1V14 - chains A and E of the 3 polymer chains in the assembly; structure by X-ray diffraction, 2.90 A resolution.

Chain A:
Protein: Colicin E9
From: Escherichia coli
Notes: EC 3.1.21.1; fragment: c-terminal domain, residues 450-582
UniProtKB: P09883 (CEA9_ECOLI); residues 2-134 here correspond to UniProt positions 450-582 (UniProt number = residue number + 448)
Amino-acid sequence (134 residues; each row starts with the number of its first residue):
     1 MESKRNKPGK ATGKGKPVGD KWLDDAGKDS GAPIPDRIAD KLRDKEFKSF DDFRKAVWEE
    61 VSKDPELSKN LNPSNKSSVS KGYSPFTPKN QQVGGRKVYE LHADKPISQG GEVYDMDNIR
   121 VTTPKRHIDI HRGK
Unresolved in the structure: 1, 134
Differences from the reference sequence: engineered mutation Ala103 (His551 in P09883)
Metal / ion sites: Mg2+: His102 (shared with DC6(E) of chain E)
Curated features (UniProtKB/Swiss-Prot):
  - binding site (Zn(2+)): His102, His127, His131

Chain E:
Molecule: 8-nt DNA strand
Sequence (8 nucleotides; each row starts with the number of its first residue):
     1 GCGATCGC
Unresolved in the structure: 1-2
Metal / ion sites: Mg2+ site 1: DG3 (shared with 1 residue of chain L); Mg2+ site 2: DC6 (shared with His102(A) of chain A)

Chain A / chain E interface:
Pairs across the interface - 19 pairs, chain A then chain E:
  Arg5(A) with DC6(E), salt bridge to the phosphate; DG7(E), salt bridge to the phosphate
  Phe50(A) with DG7(E), phosphate contact
  Asp51(A) with DC8(E), hydrogen bond to the base
  Arg54(A) with DG7(E), salt bridge to the phosphate; DC8(E), salt bridge to the phosphate
  Tyr83(A) with DC8(E), phosphate contact
  Ser84(A) with DC8(E), hydrogen bond to the phosphate
  Arg96(A) with DC6(E), sugar contact
  Val98(A) with DG7(E), sugar contact
  Tyr99(A) with DG7(E), sugar contact
  Glu100(A) with DC6(E), phosphate contact; DG7(E), phosphate contact
  Leu101(A) with DC6(E), hydrogen bond to the phosphate; DG7(E), hydrogen bond to the phosphate
  His102(A) with DC6(E), salt bridge to the phosphate
  Ala103(A) with DC6(E), phosphate contact
  Ser108(A) with DT5(E), phosphate contact
  His127(A) with DC6(E), salt bridge to the phosphate
Interface residues without a listed pair, chain A (18 interface residues in all): Pro106, Ile107, His131

In short:
The interface between chain A and chain E involves 18 residues on one side and 4 on the other; the contacts
include 4 hydrogen bonds and 6 salt bridges. Polar pairs include Asp51(A)-DC8(E), Ser84(A)-DC8(E) and
Leu101(A)-DC6(E).
Here chain A is Colicin E9 (Escherichia coli) and chain E is an 8-nt DNA strand. Entry 1V14 (Crystal Structure
of the Colicin E9, mutant His103Ala, in complex with Mg+2 and dsDNA (resolution 2.9A)) was determined by X-ray
diffraction together with 1V13 from the same study.
